Entry 5XXW (electron microscopy, 6.00 A resolution (low resolution: residue-level contacts below are approximate; hydrogen-bond / salt-bridge calls are withheld)); this record covers chains B and F of the 18 polymer chains in the assembly.

== Chain B (and F) ==
Molecule: Tubulin beta chain
Source organism: Sus scrofa
Notes: chain F of this document is another copy of the same molecule, construct and numbering; everything in this record applies to it too
UniProtKB: P02554 (TBB_PIG); the author numbering skips numbers that UniProt does not, so the offset changes along the chain: 2-44 = UniProt 2-44; 47-360 = UniProt 45-358; 369-437 = UniProt 359-427
Chain sequence (426 residues; numbered 2 to 437; 10 numbers in that range are skipped by the numbering (no residue carries them; nothing is unmodelled there); the number before each row is that of its first residue):
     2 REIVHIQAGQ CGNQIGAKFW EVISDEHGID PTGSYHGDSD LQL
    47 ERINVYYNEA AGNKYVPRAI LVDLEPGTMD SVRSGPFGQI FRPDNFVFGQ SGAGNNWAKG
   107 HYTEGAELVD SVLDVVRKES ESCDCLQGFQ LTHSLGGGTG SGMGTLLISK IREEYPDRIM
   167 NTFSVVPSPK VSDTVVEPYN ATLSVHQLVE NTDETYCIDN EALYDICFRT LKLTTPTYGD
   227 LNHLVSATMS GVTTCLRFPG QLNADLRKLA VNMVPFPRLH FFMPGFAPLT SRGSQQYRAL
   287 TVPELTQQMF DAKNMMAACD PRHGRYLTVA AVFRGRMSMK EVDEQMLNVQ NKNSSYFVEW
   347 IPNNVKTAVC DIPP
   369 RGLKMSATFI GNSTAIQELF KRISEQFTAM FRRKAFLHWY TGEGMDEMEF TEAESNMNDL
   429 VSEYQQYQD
Cystine bridges: Cys241-Cys356
Ligand contacts:
  - GDP (guanosine-5'-diphosphate): Gly10, Gln11, Cys12, Gln15, Ile16, Asn101, Ser140, Gly143, Gly144, Thr145, Gly146, Val171, Val177, Asp179, Glu183, Asn206, Tyr224, Asn228
  - GTP (guanosine-5'-triphosphate): Gln247, Leu248, Asn249, Lys254
Swiss-Prot annotation at these positions:
  - binding site (GTP): Gln11, Glu71, Ser140, Gly144, Thr145, Gly146, Asn206, Asn228
  - binding site (Mg(2+)): Glu71
  - modified residue: Ser40 (Phosphoserine), Lys60 (N6-acetyllysine), Ser174 (Phosphoserine), Thr287 (Phosphothreonine), Thr292 (Phosphothreonine), Arg320 (Omega-N-methylarginine)
  - cross-link (Glycyl lysine isopeptide (Lys-Gly)): Lys60 (interchain with G-Cter in ubiquitin), Lys326 (interchain with G-Cter in ubiquitin)

== Chain B / chain F interface ==
Pairs across the interface - 17 pairs, chain B then chain F:
  Lys218(B) - Asp90(F)
  Gln281(B) - Ala57(F)
  Gln282(B) - Ala56(F)
  Gln282(B) - Ala57(F)
  Gln282(B) - Lys60(F)
  Tyr283(B) - Ala56(F)
  Tyr283(B) - Val62(F)
  Tyr283(B) - Gln85(F)
  Tyr283(B) - Ile86(F)
  Arg284(B) - Ala56(F)
  Arg284(B) - Ala57(F)
  Arg284(B) - Asp90(F)
  Ala285(B) - Glu55(F)
  Ala285(B) - Ala57(F)
  Asp297(B) - Lys124(F)
  Lys299(B) - Lys124(F)
  Lys338(B) - Glu127(F)
Interface residues without a listed pair, chain B (10 interface residues in all): Gln293
Interface residues without a listed pair, chain F (13 interface residues in all): Tyr61, Phe87, Arg88

== Summary ==
10 residues of chain B and 13 residues of chain F are in contact. Ligands of chain B: GTP and GDP. Curated
annotation (UniProt) lists 8 GTP-binding residues and Mg2+-binding residue Glu71(B) on chain B.
Both chains are Tubulin beta chain (Sus scrofa). Entry 5XXW (GDP-microtubule complexed with KIF5C in ATP
state) was determined by electron microscopy (same publication as 5XXT, 5XXV and 5XXX).
